PDB entry 7OWP | X-ray diffraction, 1.81 A resolution | chains A and D

== Chain A ==
Name: Glycylpeptide N-tetradecanoyltransferase 1
Source organism: Homo sapiens
Notes: EC 2.3.1.97
UniProtKB: P30419 (NMT1_HUMAN); numbering as in UniProt (aligned over 99-496)
Chain sequence (402 residues; numbered 95 to 496; the number before each row is that of its first residue):
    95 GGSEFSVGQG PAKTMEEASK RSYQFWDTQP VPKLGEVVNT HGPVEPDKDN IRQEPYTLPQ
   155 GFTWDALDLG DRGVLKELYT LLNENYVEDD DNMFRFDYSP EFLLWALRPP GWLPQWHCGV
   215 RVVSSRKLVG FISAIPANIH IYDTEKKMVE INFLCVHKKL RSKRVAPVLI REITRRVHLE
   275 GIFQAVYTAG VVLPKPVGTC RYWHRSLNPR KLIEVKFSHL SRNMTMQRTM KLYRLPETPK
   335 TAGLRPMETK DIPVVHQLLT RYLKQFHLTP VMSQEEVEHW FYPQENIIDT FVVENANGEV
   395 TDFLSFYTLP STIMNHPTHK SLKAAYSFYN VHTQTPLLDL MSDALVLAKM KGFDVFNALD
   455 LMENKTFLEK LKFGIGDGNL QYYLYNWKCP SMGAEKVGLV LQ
Disordered / not traced: 95-102
Differences from the reference sequence: expression tag (95-98)
Small-molecule neighbours: tetradecanoyl-coa (MYA): Arg-115, Ser-116, Tyr-117, Gln-118, Phe-119, Trp-120, Asn-179, Tyr-180, Val-181, Val-243, Ile-245, Asn-246, Phe-247, Leu-248, Cys-249, Val-250, Leu-254, Arg-255, Ser-256, Lys-257, Arg-258, Val-259, Ala-260, Pro-261, Ile-264, Ile-267, Thr-268, Val-271, His-272, Ile-276, Phe-277, Gln-278, Ala-279, Tyr-281, Thr-282, Ala-283, Leu-287, Tyr-479
Curated features (UniProtKB/Swiss-Prot):
  - binding site (tetradecanoyl-CoA): Gln-118, Phe-119, Trp-120, Phe-247, Leu-248, Cys-249, Val-250, Ser-256, Arg-258, Val-259, Ala-260
Reported in the primary citation:
  - catalytic residues: Gln-496 (citing earlier work)

== Chain D ==
Name: Ace-gly-orn-ser-phe-ser-lys-pro-arg
Chain sequence (9 residues; numbered 0 to 8; the number before each row is that of its first residue; numbering starts at 0):
     0 XGASFSKPR
Modified residues: ACE (acetyl group) at position 0; Ala-2 (L-ornithine; ORN)

== Chain A / chain D interface ==
Contacting residue pairs (49; chain A residue first):
  Tyr-180(A) with Ala-2(D)
  Val-181(A) with Ala-2(D); Phe-4(D)
  Glu-182(A) with Phe-4(D)
  Asp-183(A) with Phe-4(D); Lys-6(D), salt bridge
  Asp-184(A) with Lys-6(D), salt bridge
  Asp-185(A) with Lys-6(D), salt bridge
  Phe-188(A) with Phe-4(D), hydrophobic
  Arg-189(A) with Phe-4(D)
  Phe-190(A) with Ser-3(D); Phe-4(D), hydrophobic
  Tyr-192(A) with ACE_0(D)
  Ile-245(A) with Ala-2(D)
  Asn-246(A) with Ala-2(D)
  Thr-282(A) with Gly-1(D), hydrogen bond (side chain-backbone); Ala-2(D)
  Ala-283(A) with Gly-1(D)
  Gly-284(A) with Ala-2(D), hydrogen bond (backbone-backbone); Ser-3(D)
  Tyr-296(A) with ACE_0(D), hydrogen bond (side chain-backbone); Ser-3(D); Ser-5(D)
  His-298(A) with Ser-5(D), hydrogen bond; Lys-6(D), hydrogen bond (side chain-backbone); Pro-7(D)
  Phe-311(A) with Ser-5(D); Lys-6(D); Pro-7(D)
  Ser-312(A) with Pro-7(D)
  His-313(A) with Arg-8(D)
  Tyr-401(A) with ACE_0(D)
  Leu-403(A) with ACE_0(D)
  Ser-405(A) with Phe-4(D)
  Ile-469(A) with Pro-7(D); Arg-8(D), hydrogen bond (backbone-backbone)
  Gly-470(A) with Ser-5(D); Lys-6(D); Pro-7(D); Arg-8(D)
  Asp-471(A) with Ser-5(D), hydrogen bond (backbone-side chain); Lys-6(D), salt bridge; Arg-8(D)
  Gly-472(A) with Ser-5(D), hydrogen bond (backbone-side chain)
  Asn-473(A) with Ser-3(D), hydrogen bond (backbone-side chain)
  Leu-474(A) with Gly-1(D); Ser-3(D)
  Gln-496(A) with ACE_0(D); Gly-1(D), hydrogen bond (backbone-backbone)
Interface residues without a listed pair, chain A (34 interface residues in all): Met-187, Phe-247, Tyr-420, Leu-495

== Overview ==
Chain A and chain D form an interface of 34 and 9 residues respectively; the contacts include 10 hydrogen
bonds and 4 salt bridges. Among the polar pairs are Asp-183(A)/Lys-6(D), Asp-184(A)/Lys-6(D) and
Asp-185(A)/Lys-6(D). Ligands of chain A: tetradecanoyl-coa. Curated annotation (UniProt) lists 11
tetradecanoyl-CoA-binding residues on chain A. The paper reports the catalytic residue Gln-496(A).
Here chain A is Glycylpeptide N-tetradecanoyltransferase 1 (Homo sapiens) and chain D is
Ace-gly-orn-ser-phe-ser-lys-pro-arg. Entry 7OWP (HsNMT1 in complex with both MyrCoA and ACE-G-(L-ORN)SFSKPR)
was determined by X-ray diffraction, deposited together with 7OWM, 7OWN, 7OWO, 7OWQ and 7OWU.
